Entry 7TAN (electron microscopy, 3.00 A resolution); this record covers chains C and J of the 12 polymer chains in the assembly.

[Chain C]
Protein: Histone H2A type 1
From: Homo sapiens
UniProtKB: P0C0S8 (H2A1_HUMAN); residues 1-129 here correspond to UniProt positions 2-130 (UniProt number = residue number + 1)
Amino-acid sequence (129 residues; numbered 1 to 129; the number before each row is that of its first residue):
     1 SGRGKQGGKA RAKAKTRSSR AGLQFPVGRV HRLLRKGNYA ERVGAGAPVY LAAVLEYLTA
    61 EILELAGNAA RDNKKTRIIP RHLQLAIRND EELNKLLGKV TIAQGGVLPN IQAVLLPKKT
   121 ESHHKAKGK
Unresolved in the structure: 1-9, 118-129
UniProt features mapped onto this chain:
  - modified residue: Ser1 (N-acetylserine), Arg3 (Citrulline), Lys5 (N6-(2-hydroxyisobutyryl)lysine), Lys9 (N6-(2-hydroxyisobutyryl)lysine), Lys13 (N6-(beta-hydroxybutyryl)lysine), Lys36 (N6-(2-hydroxyisobutyryl)lysine), Lys74 (N6-(2-hydroxyisobutyryl)lysine), Lys75 (N6-(2-hydroxyisobutyryl)lysine), Lys95 (N6-(2-hydroxyisobutyryl)lysine), Lys99 (N6-glutaryllysine), Gln104 (N5-methylglutamine), Lys118 (N6-(2-hydroxyisobutyryl)lysine), Lys119 (N6-crotonyllysine), Thr120 (Phosphothreonine), Lys125 (N6-crotonyllysine)
  - cross-link (Glycyl lysine isopeptide (Lys-Gly)): Lys13 (interchain with G-Cter in ubiquitin), Lys15 (interchain with G-Cter in ubiquitin), Lys119 (interchain with G-Cter in ubiquitin)
Reported in the primary citation:
  - mutagenesis - E56A, D72A, N89A, E91A: unchanged binding to Serine/threonine-protein kinase VRK1
  - mutagenesis - E61A/E64S/N68A/D72S/N89A/D90A/E91S: abolished binding to Serine/threonine-protein kinase VRK1

[Chain J]
Molecule: Widom 601 DNA
From: synthetic construct
Sequence (185 nucleotides; each row starts with the number of its first residue; numbers below 1 keep their minus sign (DA-92 is residue -92)):
   -92 ATCCCTATAC GCGGCCGCCC TGGAGAATCC CGGTGCCGAG GCCGCTCAAT TGGTCGTAGA
   -32 CAGCTCTAGC ACCGCTTAAA CGCACGTACG CGCTGTCCCC CGCGTTTTAA CCGCCAAGGG
    28 GATTACTCCC TAGTCTCCAG GCACGTGTCA GATATATACA TCCTGTGCAT GTATTGAACA
    88 GCGAT
Unresolved in the structure: -92 to -77, 71-92

[Interface between chain C and chain J]
Residue-residue contacts (12; chain C residue first):
  Arg11(C) - DT43(J)  hydrogen bond to the base
  Arg11(C) - DC44(J)  sugar contact
  Arg29(C) - DC49(J)  salt bridge to the phosphate
  Arg42(C) - DT38(J)  hydrogen bond to the sugar
  Arg42(C) - DA39(J)  phosphate contact
  Val43(C) - DT38(J)  sugar contact
  Val43(C) - DA39(J)  hydrogen bond to the phosphate
  Gly44(C) - DT38(J)  phosphate contact
  Ala45(C) - DT38(J)  hydrogen bond to the phosphate
  Thr76(C) - DG58(J)  hydrogen bond to the phosphate
  Arg77(C) - DA57(J)  sugar contact
  Arg77(C) - DG58(J)  hydrogen bond to the phosphate
Interface residues without a listed pair, chain C (9 interface residues in all): Lys75
Interface residues without a listed pair, chain J (10 interface residues in all): DC37, DG48, DA59

[Overview]
9 residues of chain C face 10 of chain J across their interface, with 6 hydrogen bonds and 1 salt bridge.
Polar contacts include Arg11(C)-DT43(J), Arg42(C)-DT38(J) and Val43(C)-DA39(J). The paper reports that
E61A/E64S/N68A/D72S/N89A/D90A/E91S of chain C abolish binding to Serine/threonine-protein kinase VRK1; E56A,
D72A and N89A of chain C, among others, leave binding to Serine/threonine-protein kinase VRK1 unchanged.
Here chain C is Histone H2A type 1 (Homo sapiens) and chain J is Widom 601 DNA (synthetic construct). Entry
7TAN (Structure of VRK1 C-terminal tail bound to nucleosome core particle) was determined by electron
microscopy.
